Entry 7M2V (X-ray diffraction, 1.80 A resolution); this record covers chains J and Y of the 40 polymer chains in the assembly.

[Chain J]
Molecule: Coat protein
Organism: Satellite tobacco mosaic virus
UniProt: P17574 (COAT_STMV); numbering as in UniProt (aligned over 1-159)
Chain sequence (159 residues; numbered 1 to 159; the number before each row is that of its first residue):
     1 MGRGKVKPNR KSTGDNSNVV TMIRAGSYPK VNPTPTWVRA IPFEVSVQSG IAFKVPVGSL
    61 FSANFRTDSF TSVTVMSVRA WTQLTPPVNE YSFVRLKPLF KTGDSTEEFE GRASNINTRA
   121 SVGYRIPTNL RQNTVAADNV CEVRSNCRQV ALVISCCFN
Unresolved in the structure: 1-9
Bound ions: Mg2+: Glu108, Glu110
From the paper describing this entry:
  - conformationally variable residues (order/disorder transition): Met1 to Asn16

[Chain Y]
Molecule: 12-nt RNA strand
Organism: Satellite tobacco mosaic virus
Sequence (12 nucleotides; each row starts with the number of its first residue):
   161 AAAAAAAAAA AA
Unresolved in the structure: 171-172

[Interface between chain J and chain Y]
Pairs across the interface - 9 pairs, chain J then chain Y:
  Arg10(J) with A162(Y), sugar contact
  Lys11(J) with A164(Y), salt bridge to the phosphate
  Val38(J) with A166(Y), hydrogen bond to the sugar; A167(Y), sugar contact
  Arg39(J) with A166(Y), sugar contact
  Ala40(J) with A167(Y), phosphate contact
  Arg79(J) with A168(Y), salt bridge to the phosphate
  Ser155(J) with A167(Y), phosphate contact; A168(Y), hydrogen bond to the phosphate
Other interface residues (no listed pair), chain J (8 interface residues in all): Met76

[Overview]
8 residues of chain J and 5 residues of chain Y are in contact, with 2 hydrogen bonds and 2 salt bridges.
Polar contacts include Val38(J)-A166(Y), Ser155(J)-A168(Y) and Lys11(J)-A164(Y). Glu108(J) and Glu110(J)
coordinate Mg2+. From the paper: conformational variability at Met1(J).
Here chain J is Coat protein and chain Y is a 12-nt RNA strand, both from Satellite tobacco mosaic virus.
Entry 7M2V (Crystallographic Structure of the Rhombohedral Crystal Form of STMV Grown from Chloride) was
determined by X-ray diffraction, deposited together with 5BKL, 5BKN, 7M2T, 7M3T, 7M50 and 7M57.
